PDB entry 6BR9 | X-ray diffraction, 2.20 A resolution | chain A

# Chain A
Protein: Protein A6 homolog
Source organism: Fowlpox virus (strain NVSL)
Reference sequence: Q9J563 (A6_FOWPN); residue numbers follow UniProt; this construct covers 119-374
Chain sequence (359 residues; each row starts with the number of its first residue):
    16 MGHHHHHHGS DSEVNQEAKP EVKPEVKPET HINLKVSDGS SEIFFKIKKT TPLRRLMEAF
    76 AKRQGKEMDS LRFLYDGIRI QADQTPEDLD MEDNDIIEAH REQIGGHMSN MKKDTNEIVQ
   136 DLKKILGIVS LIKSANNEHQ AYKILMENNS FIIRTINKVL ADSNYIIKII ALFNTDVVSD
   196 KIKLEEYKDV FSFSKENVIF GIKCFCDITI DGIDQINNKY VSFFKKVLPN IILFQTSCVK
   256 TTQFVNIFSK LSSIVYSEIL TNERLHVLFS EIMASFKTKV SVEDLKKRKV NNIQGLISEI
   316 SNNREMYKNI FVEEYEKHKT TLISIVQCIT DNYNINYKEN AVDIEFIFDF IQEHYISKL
Unresolved in the structure: 16-126, 147-156, 229-233
Sequence notes: expression tag (16-118); conflict G120 (Asn in Q9J563), G121 (Asn in Q9J563), H122 (Met in Q9J563), M123 (Tyr in Q9J563)
Small-molecule neighbours:
  - 6OU ([(2R)-1-[2-azanylethoxy(oxidanyl)phosphoryl]oxy-3-hexadecanoyloxy-propan-2-yl] (Z)-octadec-9-enoate), molecule 1: I171, L175, F215, G216, I217, C219, F220, L243, I246, F249, F259, F263, L266, S267, V270, Y352, F365, Y370
  - 6OU, molecule 2: V174, L175, Y180, I181, I184, D204, V205, F206, S207, F208, N212, V213, F215, G216, Y370, I371
  - 6OU, molecule 3: I185, F188, N189, Y202, I287, F291, L311, I315, R319, E320, Y322, K323, I325, F326, E329, Y330, L374
  - 6OU, molecule 4: F220, I223, L266, V270, I274, L280, V341, I344, T345, I350, Y352, V357, F361, I362, F365

# Summary
Bound to chain A: 4 copies of compound 6OU.
Chain A is Protein A6 homolog (Fowlpox virus (strain NVSL)); the structure, Structure of A6 reveals a novel
lipid transporter, was determined by X-ray diffraction (same publication as 6CB6, 6CB7 and 6BR8).
